PDB entry 7KTR | electron microscopy, 2.93 A resolution | chains D and F of the 11 polymer chains in the assembly

Chain D:
Name: STAGA complex 65 subunit gamma, DhaA
From: Homo sapiens
Reference sequence: O94864 (ST65G_HUMAN); residues 52-414 carry their UniProt numbers (332 of 704 residues fall inside the UniProt entry; the rest is not from it)
Amino-acid sequence (704 residues; row label = number of the first residue in the row; note: 13 numbers in that range are skipped by the numbering (no residue carries them; nothing is unmodelled there); X marks 37 residues of unknown identity (built as UNK)):
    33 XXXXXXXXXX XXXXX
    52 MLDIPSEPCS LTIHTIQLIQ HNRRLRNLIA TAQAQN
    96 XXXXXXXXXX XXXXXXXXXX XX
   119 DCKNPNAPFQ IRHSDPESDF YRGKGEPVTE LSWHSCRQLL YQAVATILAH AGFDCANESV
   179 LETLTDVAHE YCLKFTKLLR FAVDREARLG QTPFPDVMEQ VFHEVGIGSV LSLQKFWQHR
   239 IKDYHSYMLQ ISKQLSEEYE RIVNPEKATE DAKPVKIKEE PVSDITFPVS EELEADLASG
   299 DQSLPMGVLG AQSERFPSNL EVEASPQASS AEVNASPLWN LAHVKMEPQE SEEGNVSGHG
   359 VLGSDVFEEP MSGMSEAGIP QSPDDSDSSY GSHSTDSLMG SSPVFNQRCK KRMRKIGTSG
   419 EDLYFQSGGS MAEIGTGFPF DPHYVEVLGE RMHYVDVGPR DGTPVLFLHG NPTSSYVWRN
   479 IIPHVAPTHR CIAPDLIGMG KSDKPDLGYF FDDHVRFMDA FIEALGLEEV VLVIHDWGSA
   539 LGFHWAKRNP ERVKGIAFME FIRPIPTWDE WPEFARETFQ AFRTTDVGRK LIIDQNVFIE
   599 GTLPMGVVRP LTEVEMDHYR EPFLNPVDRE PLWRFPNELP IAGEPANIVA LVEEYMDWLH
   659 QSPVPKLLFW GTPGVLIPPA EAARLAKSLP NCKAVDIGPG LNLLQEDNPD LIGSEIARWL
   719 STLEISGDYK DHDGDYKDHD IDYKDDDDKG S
Not modelled in the structure: 265-749
UniProt features mapped onto this chain:
  - modified residue (Phosphoserine): Ser323, Ser334
  - cross-link: Lys271 (Glycyl lysine isopeptide (Lys-Gly) (interchain with G-Cter in SUMO2))

Chain F:
Name: TAF6-like RNA polymerase II p300/CBP-associated factor-associated factor 65 kDa subunit 6L
From: Homo sapiens
Reference sequence: Q9Y6J9 (TAF6L_HUMAN); numbering as in UniProt (aligned over 1-622)
Amino-acid sequence (622 residues; numbered 1 to 622; the number before each row is that of its first residue):
     1 MSEREERRFV EIPRESVRLM AESTGLELSD EVAALLAEDV CYRLREATQN SSQFMKHTKR
    61 RKLTVEDFNR ALRWSSVEAV CGYGSQEALP MRPAREGELY FPEDREVNLV ELALATNIPK
   121 GCAETAVRVH VSYLDGKGNL APQGSVPSAV SSLTDDLLKY YHQVTRAVLG DDPQLMKVAL
   181 QDLQTNSKIG ALLPYFVYVV SGVKSVSHDL EQLHRLLQVA RSLFRNPHLC LGPYVRCLVG
   241 SVLYCVLEPL AASINPLNDH WTLRDGAALL LSHIFWTHGD LVSGLYQHIL LSLQKILADP
   301 VRPLCCHYGA VVGLHALGWK AVERVLYPHL STYWTNLQAV LDDYSVSNAQ VKADGHKVYG
   361 AILVAVERLL KMKAQAAEPN RGGPGGRGCR RLDDLPWDSL LFQESSSGGG AEPSFGSGLP
   421 LPPGGAGPED PSLSVTLADI YRELYAFFGD SLATRFGTGQ PAPTAPRPPG DKKEPAAAPD
   481 SVRKMPQLTA SAIVSPHGDE SPRGSGGGGP ASASGPAASE SRPLPRVHRA RGAPRQQGPG
   541 TGTRDVFQKS RFAPRGAPHF RFIIAGRQAG RRCRGRLFQT AFPAPYGPSP ASRYVQKLPM
   601 IGRTSRPARR WALSDYSLYL PL
Not modelled in the structure: 1-4, 135-622
UniProt features mapped onto this chain:
  - modified residue: Ser495 (Phosphoserine), Ser501 (Phosphoserine), Arg555 (Asymmetric dimethylarginine), Arg561 (Asymmetric dimethylarginine), Arg593 (Asymmetric dimethylarginine)

Chain D / chain F interface:
Pairs across the interface - 38 pairs, chain D then chain F:
  Met52(D) with Pro119(F)
  Leu53(D) with Thr116(F); Ile118(F), hydrophobic
  His65(D) with Leu114(F)
  Gln68(D) with Val110(F)
  Glu148(D) with Gly121(F); Cys122(F), hydrogen bond (backbone-backbone)
  Leu149(D) with Cys122(F), hydrophobic
  Ser150(D) with Cys122(F), hydrogen bond (backbone-side chain)
  Trp151(D) with Gln86(F)
  His152(D) with Gln86(F), hydrogen bond
  Arg155(D) with Gly84(F), hydrogen bond (side chain-backbone)
  Leu157(D) with Pro119(F), hydrophobic
  Gln160(D) with Leu112(F), hydrogen bond (side chain-backbone); Ala115(F), hydrogen bond (side chain-backbone)
  Thr164(D) with Ala113(F)
  Leu166(D) with Leu109(F), hydrophobic
  Asp172(D) with Asn108(F); Leu109(F), hydrogen bond (backbone-backbone)
  Cys173(D) with Glu106(F), hydrogen bond; Val107(F); Leu109(F)
  Ala174(D) with Glu106(F), hydrogen bond (backbone-side chain); Val107(F), hydrogen bond (backbone-backbone)
  Asn175(D) with Asp104(F), hydrogen bond; Glu106(F), hydrogen bond
  Glu176(D) with Asp104(F), hydrogen bond (backbone-side chain); Arg105(F), salt bridge; Val107(F)
  Ser177(D) with Asp104(F), hydrogen bond (backbone-side chain)
  Glu180(D) with Gly82(F); Ser85(F)
  Thr181(D) with Cys81(F)
  Asp184(D) with Cys81(F); Gly82(F), hydrogen bond (side chain-backbone); Tyr83(F)
  Glu188(D) with Arg73(F), salt bridge
  Leu191(D) with Arg73(F)
Other interface residues (no listed pair), chain D (33 interface residues in all): Ile64, Thr147, Tyr159, Ala163, Ala167, Phe171, Leu179, Val185
Other interface residues (no listed pair), chain F (34 interface residues in all): Ala79, Val80, Glu103, Asn117, Lys120, Ala123, Glu124, Val127, Arg128, Val129, Val131

Overview:
33 residues of chain D and 34 residues of chain F are in contact, with 15 hydrogen bonds and 2 salt bridges.
Among the polar pairs are Glu176(D)-Arg105(F), Glu188(D)-Arg73(F) and Ser150(D)-Cys122(F).
Chain D is STAGA complex 65 subunit gamma, DhaA and chain F is TAF6-like RNA polymerase II p300/CBP-associated
factor-associated factor 65 kDa subunit 6L, both from Homo sapiens; the structure, Cryo-EM structure of the
human SAGA coactivator complex (TRRAP, core), was determined by electron microscopy (same publication as
7KTS).
